5LA6 - chains C and D of the 6 polymer chains in the assembly; structure by X-ray diffraction, 2.10 A resolution.

Chain C:
Name: Tubulin alpha-1B chain
Organism: Bos taurus
Reference sequence: P81947 (TBA1B_BOVIN); residues 1-451 here = UniProt positions 1-451
Chain sequence (451 residues; row label = number of the first residue in the row):
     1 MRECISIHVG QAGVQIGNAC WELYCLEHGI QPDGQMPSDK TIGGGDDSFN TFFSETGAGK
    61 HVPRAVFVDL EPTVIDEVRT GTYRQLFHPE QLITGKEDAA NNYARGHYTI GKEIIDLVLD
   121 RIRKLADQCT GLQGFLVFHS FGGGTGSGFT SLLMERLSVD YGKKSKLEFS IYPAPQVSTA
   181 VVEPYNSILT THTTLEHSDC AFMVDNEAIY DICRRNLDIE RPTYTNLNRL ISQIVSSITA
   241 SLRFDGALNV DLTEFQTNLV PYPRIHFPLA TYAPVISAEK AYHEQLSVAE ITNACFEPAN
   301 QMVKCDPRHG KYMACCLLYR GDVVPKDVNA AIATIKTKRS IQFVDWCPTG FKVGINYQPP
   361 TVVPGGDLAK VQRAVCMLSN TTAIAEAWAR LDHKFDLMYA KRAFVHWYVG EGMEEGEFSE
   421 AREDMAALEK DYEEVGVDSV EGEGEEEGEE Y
Not modelled in the structure: 246-253, 441-451
Glycans and other covalent adducts: pironetin (X3H) linked to C316
Metal / ion sites: Ca2+: D39, T41, G44, E55
Residues lining bound ligands:
  - GTP (guanosine-5'-triphosphate): G10, Q11, A12, Q15, I16, D69, D98, A99, A100, N101, S140, G142, G143, G144, T145, G146, I171, P173, V177, S178, T179, E183, N206, Y224, L227, N228, I231
  - pironetin (X3H): C4, Q133, G134, F135, L136, L167, F202, S237, I238, S241, L242, F255, Q256, L317, L318, G354, C376, L378

Chain D:
Name: Tubulin beta-2B chain
Organism: Bos taurus
Reference sequence: Q6B856 (TBB2B_BOVIN); the author numbering skips numbers that UniProt does not, so the offset changes along the chain: 1-42 = UniProt 1-42; 45-360 = UniProt 43-358; 369-455 = UniProt 359-445
Chain sequence (445 residues; row label = number of the first residue in the row; note: 10 numbers in that range are skipped by the numbering (no residue carries them; nothing is unmodelled there)):
     1 MREIVHIQAG QCGNQIGAKF WEVISDEHGI DPTGSYHGDS DL
    45 QLERINVYYN EATGNKYVPR AILVDLEPGT MDSVRSGPFG QIFRPDNFVF GQSGAGNNWA
   105 KGHYTEGAEL VDSVLDVVRK ESESCDCLQG FQLTHSLGGG TGSGMGTLLI SKIREEYPDR
   165 IMNTFSVMPS PKVSDTVVEP YNATLSVHQL VENTDETYCI DNEALYDICF RTLKLTTPTY
   225 GDLNHLVSAT MSGVTTCLRF PGQLNADLRK LAVNMVPFPR LHFFMPGFAP LTSRGSQQYR
   285 ALTVPELTQQ MFDSKNMMAA CDPRHGRYLT VAAIFRGRMS MKEVDEQMLN VQNKNSSYFV
   345 EWIPNNVKTA VCDIPP
   369 RGLKMSATFI GNSTAIQELF KRISEQFTAM FRRKAFLHWY TGEGMDEMEF TEAESNMNDL
   429 VSEYQQYQDA TADEQGEFEE EEGEDEA
Not modelled in the structure: 1, 277-285, 442-455
Residues lining bound ligands: GDP (guanosine-5'-diphosphate): G10, Q11, C12, Q15, I16, D69, A99, N101, S140, G142, G143, G144, T145, G146, V171, P173, V177, S178, E183, N206, L209, Y224, L227, N228
UniProt features mapped onto this chain:
  - motif: M1 to I4 (MREI motif)
  - binding site (GTP): Q11, E71, S140, G144, T145, G146, N206, N228
  - binding site (Mg(2+)): E71
  - modified residue: S40 (Phosphoserine), T57 (Phosphothreonine), K60 (N6-acetyllysine), S174 (Phosphoserine), T287 (Phosphothreonine), T292 (Phosphothreonine), R320 (Omega-N-methylarginine), E448 (5-glutamyl polyglutamate)
  - cross-link (Glycyl lysine isopeptide (Lys-Gly)): K60 (interchain with G-Cter in ubiquitin), K326 (interchain with G-Cter in ubiquitin)

Interface between chain C and chain D:
Contacting residue pairs (51; chain C residue first):
  Q11(C) - Q247(D)  hydrogen bond
  K96(C) - R2(D)
  K96(C) - D130(D)  salt bridge
  E97(C) - R2(D)  salt bridge
  E97(C) - C131(D)
  E97(C) - R164(D)  salt bridge
  D98(C) - K254(D)  salt bridge
  A100(C) - R253(D)
  A100(C) - K254(D)
  A100(C) - V257(D)
  N101(C) - K254(D)
  R105(C) - R253(D)
  P175(C) - N349(D)
  S178(C) - K352(D)  hydrogen bond
  T179(C) - Q247(D)
  T179(C) - L248(D)
  T179(C) - N258(D)  hydrogen bond (backbone-side chain)
  A180(C) - N258(D)
  V181(C) - N258(D)  hydrogen bond (backbone-side chain)
  V181(C) - I347(D)  hydrophobic
  V181(C) - P348(D)
  V182(C) - V257(D)  hydrophobic
  Y210(C) - D329(D)
  E220(C) - K326(D)
  R221(C) - M325(D)
  R221(C) - D329(D)  salt bridge
  Y224(C) - Q247(D)
  K394(C) - N349(D)
  L397(C) - W346(D)
  L397(C) - A440(D)  hydrophobic
  M398(C) - W346(D)  hydrogen bond (backbone-backbone)
  M398(C) - P348(D)
  K401(C) - F262(D)
  K401(C) - W346(D)
  K401(C) - T439(D)  hydrogen bond (side chain-backbone)
  R402(C) - F262(D)
  A403(C) - P261(D)
  A403(C) - F262(D)  hydrophobic
  F404(C) - V257(D)
  F404(C) - N258(D)
  F404(C) - V260(D)
  F404(C) - P261(D)  hydrogen bond (backbone-backbone)
  F404(C) - T314(D)
  F404(C) - I347(D)  hydrophobic
  H406(C) - V260(D)
  H406(C) - P261(D)  hydrogen bond (side chain-backbone)
  H406(C) - F262(D)
  H406(C) - P263(D)
  W407(C) - A256(D)
  W407(C) - V257(D)
  W407(C) - V260(D)  hydrogen bond (side chain-backbone)
Interface residues without a listed pair, chain C (27 interface residues in all): E411
Interface residues without a listed pair, chain D (30 interface residues in all): D251, E345, N350, A438

Summary:
27 residues of chain C face 30 of chain D across their interface; the contacts include 9 hydrogen bonds and 5
salt bridges. Among the polar pairs are K96(C)-D130(D), E97(C)-R2(D) and E97(C)-R164(D). Bound to chain C:
GTP. Chain D binds GDP.
Chain C is Tubulin alpha-1B chain and chain D is Tubulin beta-2B chain, both from Bos taurus; the structure,
Tubulin-pironetin complex, was determined by X-ray diffraction.
